7W5J - chain A; structure by X-ray diffraction, 2.05 A resolution.

== Chain A ==
Molecule: Terpene cyclase 6
From: Hypocrea atroviridis
Notes: EC 4.2.3.-, 4.2.3.104, 4.2.3.137, 4.2.3.157, 4.2.3.182, 4.2.3.57
UniProtKB: A0A5S9I252 (TATC6_HYPAT); residues 1-386 here = UniProt positions 1-386
Amino-acid sequence (397 residues; row label = number of the first residue in the row; numbers below 1 keep their minus sign (Gly-10 is residue -10)):
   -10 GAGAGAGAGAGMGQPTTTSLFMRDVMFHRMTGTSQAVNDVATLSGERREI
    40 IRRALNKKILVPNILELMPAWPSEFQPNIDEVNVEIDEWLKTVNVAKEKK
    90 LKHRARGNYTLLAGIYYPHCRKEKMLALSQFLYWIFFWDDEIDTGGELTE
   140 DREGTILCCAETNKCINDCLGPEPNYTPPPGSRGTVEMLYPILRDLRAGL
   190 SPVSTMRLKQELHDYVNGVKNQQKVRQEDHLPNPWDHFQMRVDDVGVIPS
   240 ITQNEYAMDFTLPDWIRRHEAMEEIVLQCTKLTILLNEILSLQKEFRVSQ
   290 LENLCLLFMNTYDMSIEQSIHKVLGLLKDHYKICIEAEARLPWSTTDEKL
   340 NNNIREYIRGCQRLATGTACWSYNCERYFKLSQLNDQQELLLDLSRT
Unresolved in the structure: -10 to 30, 132-139, 212-218, 386
Differences from the reference sequence: expression tag (-10 to 0)
Swiss-Prot annotation at these positions:
  - motif: Asp128 to Asp132 (D(D/E)XX(D/E) motif), Asn276 to Glu284 (NSE motif), Trp360 to Tyr367 (WxxxxxRY motif)
  - binding site (Mg(2+)): Asp128, Asn276, Ser280
  - binding site ((2E,6E)-farnesyl diphosphate): Arg366, Tyr367
Ion coordination: Mg2+: Asn276, Ser280, Glu284 (together with pyrophosphate)
Residues lining bound ligands:
  - farnesyl (FAR): Leu101, Tyr105, Leu121, Ile124, Phe125, Asp128, Tyr204, Arg230, Val234, Gly235, Val236, Ser239, Thr272, Asn276, Thr357, Trp360, Tyr367
  - malonate ion (MLI), molecule 1: Phe64, Cys359, Asn363, Gln377
  - malonate ion (MLI), molecule 2: Met247, Asp248, Phe249, Lys338, Asn341, Asn342, Glu345
  - pyrophosphate (POP): Phe125, Arg230, Asn276, Ser280, Lys283, Glu284, Gln289, Arg366, Tyr367

== Overview ==
Bound to chain A: farnesyl, pyrophosphate and malonate ion. Asn276, Ser280 and Glu284 coordinate Mg2+. UniProt
lists 3 Mg2+-binding residues and (2E,6E)-farnesyl diphosphate-binding residues Arg366 and Tyr367.
Chain A is Terpene cyclase 6 (Hypocrea atroviridis); the structure, The structure of trichobrasilenol synthase
TaTC6 in complex with FPP-2, was determined by X-ray diffraction together with 7W5H, 7W5F, 7W5G and 7W5I from
the same study.
